Entry 3E0M (X-ray diffraction, 2.40 A resolution); this record covers chains A and D of the 7 polymer chains in the assembly.

[Chain A (and D)]
Name: Peptide methionine sulfoxide reductase msrA/msrB 1
From: Streptococcus pneumoniae
Notes: EC 1.8.4.11, 1.8.4.12; chain D of this document is another copy of the same molecule, construct and numbering; everything in this record applies to it too
UniProtKB: P0A3Q9 (MSAB1_STRPN); residues 1-312 here = UniProt positions 1-312
Sequence (313 residues; numbered 0 to 312; the number before each row is that of its first residue; numbering starts at 0):
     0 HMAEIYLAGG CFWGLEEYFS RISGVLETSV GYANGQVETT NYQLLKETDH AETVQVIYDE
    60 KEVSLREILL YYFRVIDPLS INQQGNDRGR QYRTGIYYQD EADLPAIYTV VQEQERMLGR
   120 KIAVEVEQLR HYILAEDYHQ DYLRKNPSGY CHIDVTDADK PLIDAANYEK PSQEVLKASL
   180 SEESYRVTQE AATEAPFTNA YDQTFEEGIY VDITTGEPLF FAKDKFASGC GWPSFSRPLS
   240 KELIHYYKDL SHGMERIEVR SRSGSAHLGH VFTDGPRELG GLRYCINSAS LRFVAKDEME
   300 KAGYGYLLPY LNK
Disordered / not traced: 0 (chain D: fully traced)
Sequence notes: expression tag (0); engineered mutation L238 (Ile in P0A3Q9)
Curated features (UniProtKB/Swiss-Prot):
  - active site: C10, C284 (Nucleophile)
Reported in the primary citation:
  - catalytic residues: C10, C150, C229, C284 (proposed by the authors, not directly observed)
  - binding site for Short peptide SHMAEI: T192, H266, H269, C284, N286
  - catalytic residues: T192, H266, H269, N286 (citing earlier work)
  - conformationally variable residues: K159
  - contacts within the chain: R65-D163, R73-K159, R73-P160, I162-R261, Y167-S262, Y167-Y305, K169-Q188, S171-V174, S171-L175, C229-C284

[Chain A / chain D interface]
Residue-residue contacts (21; chain A residue first):
  Q35(A) - D248(D)
  V36(A) - D248(D)
  V36(A) - E254(D)
  V36(A) - I256(D)  hydrophobic
  E37(A) - E254(D)  hydrogen bond (backbone-side chain)
  T38(A) - I256(D)
  T38(A) - T272(D)
  T39(A) - T272(D)
  N40(A) - G279(D)
  N40(A) - L281(D)
  Q42(A) - G279(D)
  Q42(A) - L281(D)
  L43(A) - L281(D)  hydrophobic
  E46(A) - E241(D)
  E46(A) - Y246(D)
  Q82(A) - N85(D)
  Q82(A) - R87(D)  hydrogen bond
  N85(A) - N85(D)
  R87(A) - Q82(D)
  R87(A) - G84(D)
  R87(A) - N85(D)
Also at the interface, not in a pair above, chain A (14 interface residues in all): T47, D136
Also at the interface, not in a pair above, chain D (16 interface residues in all): D76, V270, R276, G280

[In short]
Chain A and chain D form an interface of 14 and 16 residues respectively; the contacts include 2 hydrogen
bonds. Polar contacts include E37(A)-E254(D) and Q82(A)-R87(D). The paper reports catalytic residues C10(A),
C150(A) and C229(A) among others; a binding site for Short peptide SHMAEI at T192(A), H266(A) and H269(A)
among others.
Both chains are Peptide methionine sulfoxide reductase msrA/msrB 1 (Streptococcus pneumoniae). Entry 3E0M
(Crystal structure of fusion protein of MsrA and MsrB) was determined by X-ray diffraction together with 3E0O
from the same study.
